Entry 7LGA (X-ray diffraction, 1.90 A resolution); this record covers chains A and B.

Chain A (and B):
Molecule: Retrotransposon-derived protein PEG10
From: Homo sapiens
Notes: fragment: C-terminal domain; chain B of this document is another copy of the same molecule, construct and numbering; everything in this record applies to it too
UniProt: Q86TG7 (PEG10_HUMAN); residue numbers follow UniProt; this construct covers 161-238
Sequence (101 residues; each row starts with the number of its first residue):
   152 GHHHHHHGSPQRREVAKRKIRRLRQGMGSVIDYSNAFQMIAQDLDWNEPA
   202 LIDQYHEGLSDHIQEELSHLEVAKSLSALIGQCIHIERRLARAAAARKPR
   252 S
Unresolved in the structure: 152-159, 245-252 (chain B: 152-161, 247-252)
Differences from the reference sequence: expression tag (152-160, 239-252)
Modified positions: Mse178 (selenomethionine; parent Met); Mse190 (selenomethionine; parent Met)

How chain A and chain B interact:
Pairs across the interface (24):
  R164(A) - D204(B)  salt bridge
  K168(A) - D204(B)
  K168(A) - H207(B)
  R172(A) - R172(B)
  R172(A) - D204(B)
  R172(A) - Q205(B)  hydrogen bond
  R172(A) - E208(B)  salt bridge
  D196(A) - N198(B)  hydrogen bond (backbone-side chain)
  D196(A) - P200(B)
  W197(A) - N198(B)
  W197(A) - A201(B)
  W197(A) - D204(B)  hydrogen bond
  N198(A) - D196(B)  hydrogen bond (side chain-backbone)
  N198(A) - W197(B)
  N198(A) - N198(B)  hydrogen bond (side chain-backbone)
  P200(A) - D196(B)
  A201(A) - W197(B)
  A201(A) - A201(B)  hydrophobic
  D204(A) - K168(B)  salt bridge
  D204(A) - R172(B)
  D204(A) - W197(B)  hydrogen bond
  Q205(A) - R172(B)  hydrogen bond
  E208(A) - R172(B)  salt bridge
  K225(A) - R164(B)

In short:
The chain A/chain B interface involves 12 residues from each chain; the contacts include 7 hydrogen bonds and
4 salt bridges. Polar contacts include R164(A)-D204(B), R172(A)-E208(B) and D204(A)-K168(B).
Chain A and chain B are both Retrotransposon-derived protein PEG10 (Homo sapiens); the structure, PEG10
CA-like C-terminal domain, was determined by X-ray diffraction (same publication as 7LGC).
